7WB5 - chains L and R of the 3 polymer chains in the assembly; structure by electron microscopy, 3.70 A resolution.

== Chain L ==
Molecule: hu33 light chain
Organism: Homo sapiens
Sequence (107 residues; row label = number of the first residue in the row):
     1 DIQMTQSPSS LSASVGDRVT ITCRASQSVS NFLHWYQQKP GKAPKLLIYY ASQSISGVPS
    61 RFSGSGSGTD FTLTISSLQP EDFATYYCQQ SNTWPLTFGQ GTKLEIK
Cystine bridges: C23-C88

== Chain R ==
Molecule: Surface glycoprotein
Organism: Severe acute respiratory syndrome coronavirus 2
UniProtKB: A0A7U3CI26 (A0A7U3CI26_SARS2); residues 334-516 here correspond to UniProt positions 11-193 (UniProt number = residue number - 323)
Sequence (183 residues; numbered 334 to 516; the number before each row is that of its first residue):
   334 NLCPFGEVFN ATRFASVYAW NRKRISNCVA DYSVLYNSAS FSTFKCYGVS PTKLNDLCFT
   394 NVYADSFVIR GDEVRQIAPG QTGNIADYNY KLPDDFTGCV IAWNSNNLDS KVGGNYNYLY
   454 RLFRKSNLKP FERDISTEIY QAGSTPCNGV KGFNCYFPLQ SYGFQPTYGV GYQPYRVVVL
   514 SFE
Cystine bridges: C336-C361, C379-C432, C480-C488
Glycans and other covalent adducts: N-acetylglucosamine (NAG) linked to N343

== Chain L / chain R interface ==
Pairs across the interface - 11 pairs, chain L then chain R:
  Q27(L) - E340(R)
  F32(L) - R346(R)
  Y50(L) - R346(R)  hydrogen bond
  S91(L) - T345(R)  hydrogen bond (backbone-side chain)
  N92(L) - A344(R)
  N92(L) - T345(R)  hydrogen bond (backbone-backbone)
  T93(L) - N343(R)
  W94(L) - N343(R)
  W94(L) - A344(R)  hydrogen bond (side chain-backbone)
  W94(L) - T345(R)
  W94(L) - L441(R)  hydrophobic
Interface residues without a listed pair, chain L (9 interface residues in all): S28, L96
Interface residues without a listed pair, chain R (7 interface residues in all): G339
Interface features reported in the paper:
  - epitope / paratope residues, chain R: N343(R), A344(R), T345(R), R346(R)

== In short ==
The interface between chain L and chain R involves 9 residues on one side and 7 on the other, with 4 hydrogen
bonds. Polar pairs include Y50(L)-R346(R), S91(L)-T345(R) and W94(L)-A344(R). Covalently linked
N-acetylglucosamine: at N343(R). The paper reports epitope/paratope residues N343(R), A344(R) and T345(R)
among others.
Chain L is hu33 light chain (Homo sapiens) and chain R is Surface glycoprotein (Severe acute respiratory
syndrome coronavirus 2); the structure, local structure of hu33 and spike, was determined by electron
microscopy (same publication as 7WBH).
